8ZJR - chains G and J of the 11 polymer chains in the assembly; structure by electron microscopy, 3.30 A resolution.

[Chain G]
Name: Histone H2A type 1-B/E
Source organism: Homo sapiens
Reference sequence: P04908 (H2A1B_HUMAN); residue numbers follow UniProt; this construct covers 1-130
Chain sequence (132 residues; numbered -1 to 130; the number before each row is that of its first residue; numbers below 1 keep their minus sign (Gly-1 is residue -1)):
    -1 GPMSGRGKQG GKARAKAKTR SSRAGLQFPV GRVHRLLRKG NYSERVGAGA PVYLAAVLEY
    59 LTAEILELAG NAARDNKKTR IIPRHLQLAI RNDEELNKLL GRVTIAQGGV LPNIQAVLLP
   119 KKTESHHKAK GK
Not modelled in the structure: -1 to 10, 120-130
Sequence notes: expression tag (-1 to 0)
Curated features (UniProtKB/Swiss-Prot):
  - modified residue: Ser2 (N-acetylserine), Arg4 (Citrulline), Lys6 (N6-(2-hydroxyisobutyryl)lysine), Lys10 (N6-(2-hydroxyisobutyryl)lysine), Lys14 (N6-(beta-hydroxybutyryl)lysine), Lys37 (N6-(2-hydroxyisobutyryl)lysine), Lys75 (N6-(2-hydroxyisobutyryl)lysine), Lys76 (N6-(2-hydroxyisobutyryl)lysine), Lys96 (N6-(2-hydroxyisobutyryl)lysine), Gln105 (N5-methylglutamine), Lys119 (N6-(2-hydroxyisobutyryl)lysine), Lys120 (N6-crotonyllysine), Thr121 (Phosphothreonine), Lys126 (N6-crotonyllysine)
  - cross-link (Glycyl lysine isopeptide (Lys-Gly)): Lys14 (interchain with G-Cter in ubiquitin), Lys16 (interchain with G-Cter in ubiquitin), Lys120 (interchain with G-Cter in ubiquitin)

[Chain J]
Molecule: 147-nt DNA strand
Source organism: synthetic construct
Sequence (147 nucleotides; each row starts with the number of its first residue):
     1 ATCCTCTTCC GATCTGCTTA CCCAAGCGGC ATGACCGTGA ACCACCTCAC CAACCCACGC
    61 GTTACTATGC CCAGTCGGCT CTATTCATCG AAGGGATCAT GCTTGCACCC TAACCAAGAT
   121 CGGAAGAGCG TCGTGTAACG TGTGGAT
Not modelled in the structure: 1-10, 142-147

[How chain G and chain J interact]
Residue-residue contacts (15; chain G residue first):
  Ala11(G) - DC46(J)  base contact
  Arg12(G) - DT47(J)  phosphate contact
  Ala13(G) - DC46(J)  sugar contact
  Ala13(G) - DT47(J)  phosphate contact
  Lys16(G) - DC46(J)  phosphate contact
  Thr17(G) - DC45(J)  hydrogen bond to the phosphate
  Arg18(G) - DC45(J)  salt bridge to the phosphate
  Arg21(G) - DC46(J)  salt bridge to the phosphate
  Gly29(G) - DA44(J)  phosphate contact
  Arg30(G) - DA44(J)  phosphate contact
  Arg33(G) - DA44(J)  salt bridge to the phosphate
  Glu42(G) - DA53(J)  phosphate contact
  Arg43(G) - DA53(J)  sugar contact
  Lys75(G) - DA24(J)  salt bridge to the phosphate
  Arg78(G) - DG33(J)  sugar contact
Also at the interface, not in a pair above, chain G (15 interface residues in all): Ala15
Also at the interface, not in a pair above, chain J (9 interface residues in all): DT32, DC43

[Overview]
The interface between chain G and chain J involves 15 residues on one side and 9 on the other; the contacts
include 1 hydrogen bond and 4 salt bridges. Among the polar pairs are Thr17(G)-DC45(J), Arg18(G)-DC45(J) and
Arg21(G)-DC46(J).
Here chain G is Histone H2A type 1-B/E (Homo sapiens) and chain J is a 147-nt DNA strand (synthetic
construct). Entry 8ZJR (Structure of nucleosome-bound RFX5 complex) was determined by electron microscopy,
deposited together with 8ZJT.
